PDB entry 5QZT | X-ray diffraction, 1.53 A resolution | chains A and B

# Chain A
Protein: Pre-mRNA-splicing factor 8
Source organism: Saccharomyces cerevisiae (strain ATCC 204508 / S288c)
Notes: fragment: yPrp8 RNaseH
UniProt: P33334 (PRP8_YEAST); residue numbers follow UniProt; this construct covers 1836-2090
Sequence (258 residues; row label = number of the first residue in the row):
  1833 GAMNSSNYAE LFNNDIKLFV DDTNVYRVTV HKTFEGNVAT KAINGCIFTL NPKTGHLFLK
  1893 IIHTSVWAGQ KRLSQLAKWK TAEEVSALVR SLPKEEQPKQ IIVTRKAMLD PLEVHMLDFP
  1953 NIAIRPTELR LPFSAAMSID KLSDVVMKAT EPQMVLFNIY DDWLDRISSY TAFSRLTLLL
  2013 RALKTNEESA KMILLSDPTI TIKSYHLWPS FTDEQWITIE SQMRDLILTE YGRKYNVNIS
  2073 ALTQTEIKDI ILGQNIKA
Disordered / not traced: 2070-2090
Sequence notes: expression tag (1833-1835)

# Chain B
Protein: A1 cistron-splicing factor AAR2
Source organism: Saccharomyces cerevisiae (strain ATCC 204508 / S288c)
Notes: fragment: GAMA - Aar2(1-152) - SSSSS - Aar2(171-317); engineered mutation(s): L153_D170delinsSSSSS
UniProt: P32357 (AAR2_YEAST); residue numbers follow UniProt; this construct covers 1-152, 171-317
Sequence (308 residues; each row starts with the number of its first residue; note: 13 numbers in that range are skipped by the numbering (no residue carries them; nothing is unmodelled there); numbers below 1 keep their minus sign (Gly-3 is residue -3)):
    -3 GAMAMNTVPF TSAPIEVTIG IDQYSFNVKE NQPFHGIKDI PIGHVHVIHF QHADNSSMRY
    57 GYWFDCRMGN FYIQYDPKDG LYKMMEERDG AKFENIVHNF KERQMMVSYP KIDEDDTWYN
   117 LTEFVQMDKI RKIVRKDENQ FSYVDSSMTT VQENEL
   166 SSSSSDPAHS LNYTVINFKS REAIRPGHEM EDFLDKSYYL NTVMLQGIFK NSSNYFGELQ
   226 FAFLNAMFFG NYGSSLQWHA MIELICSSAT VPKHMLDKLD EILYYQIKTL PEQYSDILLN
   286 ERVWNICLYS SFQKNSLHNT EKIMENKYPE LL
Disordered / not traced: -3 to 0, 166-169
Sequence notes: expression tag (-3 to 0); linker (166-170)

# Chain A / chain B interface
Pairs across the interface (18):
  Gln1907(A) - Met195(B)
  Gln1907(A) - Leu199(B)
  Leu1908(A) - Met195(B)  hydrophobic
  Trp1911(A) - Glu194(B)
  Trp1911(A) - Met195(B)  hydrophobic
  Trp1911(A) - Phe198(B)  hydrophobic
  Asp1942(A) - Lys184(B)  salt bridge
  Asp1942(A) - Phe198(B)
  Glu1945(A) - Lys184(B)  salt bridge
  Val1946(A) - Ile189(B)  hydrophobic
  Val1946(A) - Glu194(B)
  Val1946(A) - Phe198(B)  hydrophobic
  His1947(A) - Glu194(B)
  Leu1949(A) - Lys184(B)
  Leu1949(A) - Ser185(B)
  Leu1949(A) - Arg186(B)
  Leu1949(A) - Ile189(B)  hydrophobic
  Asp1950(A) - Arg186(B)  salt bridge

# Summary
9 residues of chain A and 8 residues of chain B are in contact; the contacts include 3 salt bridges. Among the
polar pairs are Asp1942(A)-Lys184(B), Glu1945(A)-Lys184(B) and Asp1950(A)-Arg186(B).
Chain A is Pre-mRNA-splicing factor 8 and chain B is A1 cistron-splicing factor AAR2, both from Saccharomyces
cerevisiae (strain ATCC 204508 / S288c); the structure, PanDDA analysis group deposition -- Auto-refined data
of Aar2/RNaseH for ground state model 44, was determined by X-ray diffraction, deposited together with 5QY1,
5QY2, 5QY3, 5QY4, 5QY5, 5QY6 and 128 further entries.
